PDB entry 2ZUS | X-ray diffraction, 2.11 A resolution | chains A and B

[Chain A (and B)]
Name: Lacto-N-biose phosphorylase
From: Bifidobacterium longum
Notes: EC 2.4.1.211; chain B of this document is another copy of the same molecule, construct and numbering; everything in this record applies to it too
Reference sequence: Q5NU17 (Q5NU17_BIFLO); numbering as in UniProt (aligned over 1-751)
Sequence (759 residues; each row starts with the number of its first residue):
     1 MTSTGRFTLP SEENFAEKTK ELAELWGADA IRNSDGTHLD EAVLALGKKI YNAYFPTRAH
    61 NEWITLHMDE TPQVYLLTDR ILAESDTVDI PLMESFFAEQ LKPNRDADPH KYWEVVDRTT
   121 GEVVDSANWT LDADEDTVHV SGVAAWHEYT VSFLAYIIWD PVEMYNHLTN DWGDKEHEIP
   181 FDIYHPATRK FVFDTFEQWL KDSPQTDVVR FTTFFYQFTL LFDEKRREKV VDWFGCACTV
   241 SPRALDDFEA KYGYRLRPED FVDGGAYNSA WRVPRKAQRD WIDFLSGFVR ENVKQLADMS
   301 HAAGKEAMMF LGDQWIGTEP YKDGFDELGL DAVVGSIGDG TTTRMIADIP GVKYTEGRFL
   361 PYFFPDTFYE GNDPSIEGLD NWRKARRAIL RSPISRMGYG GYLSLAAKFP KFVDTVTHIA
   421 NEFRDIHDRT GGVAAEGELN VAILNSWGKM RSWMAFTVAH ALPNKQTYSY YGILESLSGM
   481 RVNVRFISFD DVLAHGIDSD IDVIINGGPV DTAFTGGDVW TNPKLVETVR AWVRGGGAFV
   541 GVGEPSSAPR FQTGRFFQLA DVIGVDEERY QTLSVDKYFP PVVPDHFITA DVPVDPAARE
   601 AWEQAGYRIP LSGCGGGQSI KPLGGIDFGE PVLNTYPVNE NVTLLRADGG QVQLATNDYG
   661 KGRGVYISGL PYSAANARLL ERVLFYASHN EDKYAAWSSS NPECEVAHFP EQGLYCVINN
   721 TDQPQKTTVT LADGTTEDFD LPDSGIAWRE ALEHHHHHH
Disordered / not traced: 1, 751-759 (chain B: 1-2, 35-36, 42, 45-46, 752-759)
Construct notes: expression tag (752-759)
From the paper describing this entry:
  - catalytic residues: Asp313 (citing earlier work)
  - mutagenesis - R32E, R210E, R358E, Y362N: abolished catalytic activity
  - mutagenesis - N166A, Y362F (1,000-fold), F364N: decreased catalytic activity
  - specificity-determining residues: Val162, His460, Ser612 (proposed by the authors, not directly observed)

[Interface between chain A and chain B]
Residue-residue contacts (125):
  Arg80(A) - Gln552(B)  hydrogen bond
  Arg80(A) - Arg555(B)
  Leu82(A) - Arg530(B)
  Leu82(A) - Arg534(B)
  Leu82(A) - Tyr659(B)
  Glu84(A) - Arg534(B)  salt bridge
  Arg118(A) - Gln552(B)
  Thr119(A) - Arg530(B)  hydrogen bond
  Thr119(A) - Phe551(B)
  Ala145(A) - Glu527(B)
  Trp146(A) - Glu527(B)
  Trp146(A) - Arg530(B)  hydrogen bond (backbone-side chain)
  Trp146(A) - Ala531(B)
  Trp146(A) - Arg534(B)
  His147(A) - Pro523(B)
  His147(A) - Glu527(B)  salt bridge
  Glu148(A) - Arg530(B)  salt bridge
  Glu148(A) - Asp561(B)
  Lys225(A) - Glu640(B)  salt bridge
  Arg227(A) - Tyr578(B)
  Arg227(A) - Glu640(B)  salt bridge
  Glu228(A) - Asp576(B)
  Glu228(A) - Tyr578(B)  hydrogen bond (backbone-side chain)
  Glu228(A) - Ser612(B)  hydrogen bond
  Glu228(A) - Gly613(B)  hydrogen bond (side chain-backbone)
  Lys229(A) - Ser574(B)
  Lys229(A) - Val575(B)
  Lys229(A) - Asp576(B)  hydrogen bond (backbone-backbone)
  Val230(A) - Ser574(B)
  Val231(A) - Ser574(B)  hydrogen bond (backbone-side chain)
  Val231(A) - Ser612(B)
  Val231(A) - Gly613(B)
  Asp232(A) - Ser574(B)
  Asp263(A) - Thr553(B)
  Gly264(A) - Gly554(B)
  Gly265(A) - Val575(B)
  Ala266(A) - Thr553(B)
  Ala266(A) - Gln571(B)
  Ser269(A) - Ser574(B)
  Trp271(A) - Tyr570(B)
  Trp271(A) - Leu573(B)  hydrophobic
  Arg272(A) - Thr553(B)
  Arg272(A) - Gln571(B)  hydrogen bond
  Val458(A) - Leu573(B)
  Ala459(A) - Ser612(B)
  Leu462(A) - Ser612(B)
  Asn464(A) - Gly613(B)  hydrogen bond (side chain-backbone)
  Asn464(A) - Cys614(B)
  Lys465(A) - Asn634(B)  hydrogen bond
  Lys465(A) - Gly649(B)
  Lys465(A) - Gln651(B)  hydrogen bond
  Gln466(A) - Tyr570(B)
  Gln466(A) - Leu573(B)
  Gln466(A) - Asn634(B)  hydrogen bond
  Pro509(A) - Tyr570(B)  hydrophobic
  Val510(A) - Arg569(B)
  Asp511(A) - Arg550(B)  salt bridge
  Asp511(A) - Gln571(B)  hydrogen bond (backbone-side chain)
  Thr512(A) - Tyr570(B)
  Asp518(A) - Arg550(B)  salt bridge
  Glu527(A) - Ala145(B)
  Glu527(A) - Trp146(B)
  Glu527(A) - His147(B)  salt bridge
  Arg530(A) - Leu82(B)
  Arg530(A) - Thr119(B)  hydrogen bond
  Arg530(A) - Trp146(B)  hydrogen bond (side chain-backbone)
  Arg530(A) - His147(B)
  Arg530(A) - Glu148(B)  salt bridge
  Ala531(A) - Trp146(B)
  Arg534(A) - Leu82(B)
  Arg534(A) - Glu84(B)  salt bridge
  Arg534(A) - Trp146(B)
  Pro549(A) - Arg550(B)
  Arg550(A) - Asp511(B)  salt bridge
  Arg550(A) - Asp518(B)  salt bridge
  Arg550(A) - Pro549(B)
  Phe551(A) - Thr119(B)
  Gln552(A) - Arg80(B)  hydrogen bond
  Gln552(A) - Arg118(B)  hydrogen bond (side chain-backbone)
  Thr553(A) - Asp263(B)
  Thr553(A) - Ala266(B)
  Thr553(A) - Arg272(B)
  Gly554(A) - Gly264(B)
  Arg555(A) - Arg80(B)
  Asp561(A) - Glu148(B)
  Arg569(A) - Val510(B)
  Tyr570(A) - Trp271(B)
  Tyr570(A) - Gln466(B)
  Tyr570(A) - Pro509(B)  hydrophobic
  Tyr570(A) - Thr512(B)
  Gln571(A) - Ala266(B)
  Gln571(A) - Arg272(B)  hydrogen bond
  Gln571(A) - Asp511(B)  hydrogen bond (side chain-backbone)
  Leu573(A) - Trp271(B)  hydrophobic
  Leu573(A) - Val458(B)
  Leu573(A) - Gln466(B)
  Ser574(A) - Lys229(B)
  Ser574(A) - Val230(B)
  Ser574(A) - Val231(B)  hydrogen bond (side chain-backbone)
  Ser574(A) - Asp232(B)
  Ser574(A) - Ser269(B)
  Val575(A) - Lys229(B)
  Val575(A) - Gly265(B)
  Asp576(A) - Glu228(B)
  Asp576(A) - Lys229(B)  hydrogen bond (backbone-backbone)
  Tyr578(A) - Asp223(B)
  Tyr578(A) - Arg227(B)
  Tyr578(A) - Glu228(B)  hydrogen bond (side chain-backbone)
  Ser612(A) - Glu228(B)  hydrogen bond
  Ser612(A) - Ala459(B)
  Ser612(A) - Leu462(B)
  Gly613(A) - Glu228(B)  hydrogen bond (backbone-side chain)
  Gly613(A) - Val231(B)
  Gly613(A) - Asn464(B)  hydrogen bond (backbone-side chain)
  Cys614(A) - Asn464(B)
  Pro631(A) - Leu633(B)
  Leu633(A) - Glu630(B)
  Leu633(A) - Pro631(B)
  Asn634(A) - Lys465(B)  hydrogen bond
  Asn634(A) - Gln466(B)  hydrogen bond
  Glu640(A) - Lys225(B)  salt bridge
  Glu640(A) - Arg227(B)  salt bridge
  Gly649(A) - Lys465(B)
  Gln651(A) - Lys465(B)  hydrogen bond
  Tyr659(A) - Leu82(B)
Also at the interface, not in a pair above, chain A (74 interface residues in all): Thr120, Asp223, Thr467, Pro523, Val526, Thr572, Pro610, Leu611, Glu630, Gly650
Also at the interface, not in a pair above, chain B (73 interface residues in all): Thr120, Thr467, Val526, Thr572, Leu611, Gly650

[Overview]
74 residues of chain A face 73 of chain B across their interface, with 29 hydrogen bonds and 14 salt bridges.
Among the polar pairs are Glu84(A)-Arg534(B), His147(A)-Glu527(B) and Glu148(A)-Arg530(B). From the paper: the
catalytic residue Asp313(A); R32E, R210E and R358E of chain A, among others, abolish catalytic activity; 7
substitutions were tested in all.
Both chains are Lacto-N-biose phosphorylase (Bifidobacterium longum). Entry 2ZUS (Crystal structure of
Galacto-N-biose/Lacto-N-biose I phosphorylase) was determined by X-ray diffraction, deposited together with
2ZUT, 2ZUU and 2ZUW.
